PDB entry 5YJX | X-ray diffraction, 3.21 A resolution | chains A and B

== Chain A (and B) ==
Molecule: Rotenone-insensitive NADH-ubiquinone oxidoreductase, mitochondrial
Source organism: Saccharomyces cerevisiae (strain ATCC 204508 / S288c)
Notes: EC 1.6.5.9; chain B of this document is another copy of the same molecule, construct and numbering; everything in this record applies to it too
UniProtKB: P32340 (NDI1_YEAST); numbering as in UniProt (aligned over 28-513)
Amino-acid sequence (486 residues; row label = number of the first residue in the row):
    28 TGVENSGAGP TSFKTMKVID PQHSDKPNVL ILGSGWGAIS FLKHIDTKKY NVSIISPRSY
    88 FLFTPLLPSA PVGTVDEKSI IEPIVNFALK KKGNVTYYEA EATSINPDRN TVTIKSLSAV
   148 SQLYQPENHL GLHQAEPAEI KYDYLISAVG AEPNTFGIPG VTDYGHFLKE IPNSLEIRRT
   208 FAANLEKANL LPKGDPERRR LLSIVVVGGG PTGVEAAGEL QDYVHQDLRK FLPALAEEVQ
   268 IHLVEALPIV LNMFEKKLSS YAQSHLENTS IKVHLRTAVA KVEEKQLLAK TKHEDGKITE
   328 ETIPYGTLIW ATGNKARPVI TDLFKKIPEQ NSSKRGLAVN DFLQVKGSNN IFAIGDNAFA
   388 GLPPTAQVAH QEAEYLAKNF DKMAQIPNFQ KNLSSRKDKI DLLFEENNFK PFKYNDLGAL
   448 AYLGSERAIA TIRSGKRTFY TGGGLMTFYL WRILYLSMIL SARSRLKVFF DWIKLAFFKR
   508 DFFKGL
Unresolved in the structure: 147-163, 420-424
Bound ions: Mg2+: Ala175 (together with FAD)
Residues lining bound ligands:
  - FAD (flavin-adenine dinucleotide): Leu59, Gly60, Ser61, Gly62, Trp63, Gly64, Ala65, Ile82, Ser83, Pro84, Arg85, Thr91, Pro92, Leu94, Pro95, Ala127, Glu128, Ala129, Ala175, Val176, Gly177, Leu195, Lys196, Glu197, Thr239, Arg344, Val346, Ile381, Gly382, Asp383, Pro391, Thr392, Ala393, Gln394, Ala396, Tyr482
  - myxothiazol (MYX; (2Z,6E)-7-{2'-[(2E,4E)-1,6-dimethylhepta-2,4-dienyl]-2,4'-bi-1,3-thiazol-4-yl}-3,5-dimethoxy-4-methylhepta-2,6-dienamid e): Trp63, Pro238, Asn279, Met280, Pro390, Pro391, Thr392, Ala393, Gln394, His397, Gln398, Gly445, Ala446, Leu447, Tyr482, Met485
From the paper describing this entry:
  - binding site for myxothiazol: Trp63, Pro238, Met280, Pro390, Thr392, Gln394, His397, Ala446, Leu447, Met485
  - mutagenesis - L444D: decreased catalytic activity on ubiquinone-1
  - mutagenesis - I459A, I459W (3.3 fold): decreased binding to ubiquinone-1
  - mutagenesis - P92A, Q394A, Q394G, H397A, L447N, I459A, I459N, R479A, R479H, R479K, M485A, L487A: decreased catalytic activity
  - mutagenesis - A393G, L444N, Y482F, S484F, S484I, M485E: unchanged catalytic activity
  - mutagenesis - W63F: increased catalytic activity
  - mutagenesis - R479I: abolished catalytic activity

== Interface between chain A and chain B ==
Contacting residue pairs (52):
  Val30(A) with Leu217(B)
  Asn32(A) with Leu217(B)
  Pro37(A) with Glu213(B)
  Thr38(A) with Glu213(B)
  Asp103(A) with Lys105(B), salt bridge
  Lys105(A) with Asp103(B), salt bridge; Phe510(B); Leu513(B), hydrogen bond (side chain-backbone)
  Ile108(A) with Phe510(B), hydrophobic
  Val112(A) with Phe258(B), hydrophobic
  Leu116(A) with Lys257(B); Phe258(B), hydrophobic
  Leu202(A) with Leu513(B), hydrophobic
  Glu213(A) with Pro37(B); Thr38(B)
  Asn216(A) with Phe40(B)
  Leu217(A) with Asn32(B); Ser33(B); Pro37(B); Ser39(B)
  Leu218(A) with Asn32(B)
  Pro219(A) with Asn32(B)
  Lys257(A) with Leu116(B)
  Phe258(A) with Val112(B), hydrophobic
  Leu259(A) with Phe40(B), hydrophobic
  Ala489(A) with Phe505(B), hydrophobic
  Arg490(A) with Lys501(B); Phe505(B); Asp508(B), salt bridge; Phe510(B)
  Leu493(A) with Lys501(B); Phe505(B), hydrophobic
  Lys494(A) with Lys501(B); Asp508(B), salt bridge
  Phe497(A) with Phe497(B), hydrophobic
  Ile500(A) with Phe497(B), hydrophobic
  Lys501(A) with Arg490(B); Lys494(B)
  Phe505(A) with Ala489(B); Arg490(B); Leu493(B), hydrophobic
  Lys506(A) with Leu116(B)
  Asp508(A) with Lys105(B); Arg490(B), salt bridge; Lys494(B), salt bridge
  Phe510(A) with Lys105(B); Ile108(B), hydrophobic; Arg490(B)
  Lys511(A) with Glu126(B), salt bridge
  Leu513(A) with Glu104(B); Lys105(B), hydrogen bond (backbone-side chain); Ile198(B), hydrophobic
Interface residues without a listed pair, chain A (39 interface residues in all): Ser39, Glu104, Pro110, Asn113, Ile198, Lys214, Phe504, Gly512
Interface residues without a listed pair, chain B (35 interface residues in all): Gly34, Pro110, Leu202, Asn216, Pro219, Ile500, Lys506

== Overview ==
39 residues of chain A and 35 residues of chain B are in contact, with 2 hydrogen bonds and 7 salt bridges.
Among the polar pairs are Asp103(A)-Lys105(B), Arg490(A)-Asp508(B) and Lys494(A)-Asp508(B). The paper reports
a binding site for myxothiazol at Trp63(A), Pro238(A) and Met280(A) among others; P92A, Q394A and Q394G of
chain A, among others, reduce catalytic activity; 22 substitutions were tested in all.
Both chains are Rotenone-insensitive NADH-ubiquinone oxidoreductase, mitochondrial (Saccharomyces cerevisiae
(strain ATCC 204508 / S288c)). Entry 5YJX (Structure of the Ndi1 protein from Saccharomyces cerevisiae in
complex with myxothiazol) was determined by X-ray diffraction, deposited together with 5YJW and 5YJY.
